4NIA - chains A and E of the 60 polymer chains in the assembly; structure by X-ray diffraction, 1.82 A resolution.

== Chain A (and E) ==
Name: Coat protein
Source organism: Satellite tobacco mosaic virus
Notes: chain E of this document is another copy of the same molecule, construct and numbering; everything in this record applies to it too
Reference sequence: P17574 (COAT_STMV); residues 1-159 here = UniProt positions 1-159
Amino-acid sequence (159 residues; row label = number of the first residue in the row):
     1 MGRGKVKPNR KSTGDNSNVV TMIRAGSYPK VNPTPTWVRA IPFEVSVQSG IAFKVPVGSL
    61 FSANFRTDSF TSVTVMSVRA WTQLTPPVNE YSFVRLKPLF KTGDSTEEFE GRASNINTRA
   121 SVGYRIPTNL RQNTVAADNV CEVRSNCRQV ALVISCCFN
Not modelled in the structure: 1-15
From the paper describing this entry:
  - binding site for phosphate ion: Asn115, Asn117

== Chain A / chain E interface ==
Contacting residue pairs - 22 pairs, chain A then chain E:
  Asn89(A) with Leu84(E); Thr85(E), hydrogen bond (backbone-backbone)
  Glu90(A) with Leu84(E)
  Tyr91(A) with Gln83(E); Asn117(E); Thr118(E); Arg119(E), hydrogen bond (side chain-backbone)
  Thr106(A) with Arg66(E), hydrogen bond
  Glu107(A) with Arg66(E), salt bridge
  Arg112(A) with Glu44(E), salt bridge; Gln83(E), hydrogen bond; Arg119(E); Ala151(E)
  Ala113(A) with Arg119(E), hydrogen bond (backbone-side chain)
  Ser114(A) with Asn117(E); Thr118(E); Arg119(E), hydrogen bond (backbone-backbone)
  Asn115(A) with Asn117(E); Thr118(E)
  Ile116(A) with Thr85(E); Asn117(E), hydrogen bond (backbone-backbone)
  Asn117(A) with Asn117(E)
Also at the interface, not in a pair above, chain E (11 interface residues in all): Thr82, Asn115

== In short ==
Chain A and chain E each contribute 11 residues to their interface; the contacts include 7 hydrogen bonds and
2 salt bridges. Among the polar pairs are Glu107(A)-Arg66(E), Arg112(A)-Glu44(E) and Tyr91(A)-Arg119(E). From
the paper: a binding site for phosphate ion at Asn115(A) and Asn117(A).
Chain A and chain E are both Coat protein (Satellite tobacco mosaic virus); the structure, Satellite Tobacco
Mosaic Virus Refined at room temperature to 1.8 A Resolution using NCS Restraints, was determined by X-ray
diffraction, deposited together with 4OQ8 and 4OQ9.
